Entry 6D88 (X-ray diffraction, 2.85 A resolution); this record covers chains B and C of the 6 polymer chains in the assembly.

[Chain B]
Protein: Tubulin beta chain
Source organism: Sus scrofa
UniProtKB: A0A287AGU7 (A0A287AGU7_PIG); residue numbers follow UniProt; this construct covers 1-445
Chain sequence (445 residues; row label = number of the first residue in the row):
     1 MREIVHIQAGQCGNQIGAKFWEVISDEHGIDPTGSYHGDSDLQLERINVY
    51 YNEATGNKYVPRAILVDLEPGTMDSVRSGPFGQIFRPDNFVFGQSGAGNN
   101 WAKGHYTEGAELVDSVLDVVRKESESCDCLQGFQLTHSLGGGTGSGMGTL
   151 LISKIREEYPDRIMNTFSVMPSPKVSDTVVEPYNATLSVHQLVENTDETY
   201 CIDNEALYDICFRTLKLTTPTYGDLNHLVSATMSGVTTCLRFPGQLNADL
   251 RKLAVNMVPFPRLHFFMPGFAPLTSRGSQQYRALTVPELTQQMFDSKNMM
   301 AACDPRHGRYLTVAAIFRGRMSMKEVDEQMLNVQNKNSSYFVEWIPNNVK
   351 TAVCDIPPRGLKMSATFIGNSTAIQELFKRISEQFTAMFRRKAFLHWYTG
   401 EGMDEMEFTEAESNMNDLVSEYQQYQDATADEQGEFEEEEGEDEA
Not modelled in the structure: 1, 429-445
Ion coordination: Mg2+: Gln11, Asp177 (together with GDP)
Ligand contacts:
  - G9K ([2-(1H-indol-3-yl)-1H-imidazol-4-yl](8-methoxy-1,4-benzodioxin-6-yl)methanone): Tyr200, Val236, Cys239, Leu240, Leu246, Ala248, Asp249, Lys252, Leu253, Asn256, Met257, Thr312, Val313, Ala314, Ala315, Asn347, Asn348, Val349, Lys350, Ala352, Ile368
  - GDP (guanosine-5'-diphosphate): Gly10, Gln11, Cys12, Gln15, Ile16, Ala97, Asn99, Ser138, Gly140, Gly141, Gly142, Thr143, Gly144, Ser145, Val169, Pro171, Val175, Asp177, Glu181, Asn204, Leu207, Tyr222, Leu225, Asn226
What the authors report for this chain:
  - binding site for G9K: Cys239, Leu246, Asp249, Leu253, Asn256, Met257, Asn347, Lys350

[Chain C]
Protein: Tubulin alpha-1B chain
Source organism: Sus scrofa
UniProtKB: Q2XVP4 (TBA1B_PIG); numbering as in UniProt (aligned over 1-450)
Chain sequence (450 residues; numbered 1 to 450; the number before each row is that of its first residue):
     1 MRECISIHVGQAGVQIGNACWELYCLEHGIQPDGQMPSDKTIGGGDDSFN
    51 TFFSETGAGKHVPRAVFVDLEPTVIDEVRTGTYRQLFHPEQLITGKEDAA
   101 NNYARGHYTIGKEIIDLVLDRIRKLADQCTGLQGFLVFHSFGGGTGSGFT
   151 SLLMERLSVDYGKKSKLEFSIYPAPQVSTAVVEPYNSILTTHTTLEHSDC
   201 AFMVDNEAIYDICRRNLDIERPTYTNLNRLISQIVSSITASLRFDGALNV
   251 DLTEFQTNLVPYPRIHFPLATYAPVISAEKAYHEQLSVAEITNACFEPAN
   301 QMVKCDPRHGKYMACCLLYRGDVVPKDVNAAIATIKTKRSIQFVDWCPTG
   351 FKVGINYQPPTVVPGGDLAKVQRAVCMLSNTTAIAEAWARLDHKFDLMYA
   401 KRAFVHWYVGEGMEEGEFSEAREDMAALEKDYEEVGVDSVEGEGEEEGEE
Not modelled in the structure: 441-450
Ion coordination: Ca2+: Asp39, Thr41, Gly44, Glu55
Ligand contacts:
  - G9K ([2-(1H-indol-3-yl)-1H-imidazol-4-yl](8-methoxy-1,4-benzodioxin-6-yl)methanone): Asn101, Thr179, Ala180, Val181
  - GTP (guanosine-5'-triphosphate): Gly10, Gln11, Ala12, Gln15, Ile16, Asp69, Asp98, Ala99, Ala100, Asn101, Ser140, Gly142, Gly143, Gly144, Thr145, Gly146, Ile171, Pro173, Val177, Thr179, Glu183, Asn206, Tyr224, Leu227, Asn228, Ile231
Curated features (UniProtKB/Swiss-Prot):
  - motif: Met1 to Cys4 (MREC motif)
  - active site: Glu254
  - binding site (GTP): Gly10, Gln11, Ala12, Gln15, Glu71, Ala99, Ser140, Gly143, Gly144, Thr145, Gly146, Thr179, Glu183, Asn206, Tyr224, Asn228, Leu252
  - binding site (Mg(2+)): Glu71
  - modified residue: Lys40 (N6,N6,N6-trimethyllysine), Ser48 (Phosphoserine), Ser232 (Phosphoserine), Tyr282 (3'-nitrotyrosine), Arg339 (Omega-N-methylarginine), Ser439 (Phosphoserine), Glu443 (5-glutamyl polyglutamate), Glu445 (5-glutamyl polyglutamate)
  - cross-link (Glycyl lysine isopeptide (Lys-Gly)): Lys326 (interchain with G-Cter in ubiquitin), Lys370 (interchain with G-Cter in ubiquitin)
What the authors report for this chain:
  - binding site for G9K: Ser178, Thr179, Val181

[How chain B and chain C interact]
Pairs across the interface (41; chain B residue first):
  Gln94(B) with Met1(C); Arg2(C), hydrogen bond (backbone-side chain)
  Ser95(B) with Arg2(C)
  Asn99(B) with Glu254(C)
  Asp177(B) with Glu254(C); Lys352(C), hydrogen bond (backbone-side chain)
  Thr178(B) with Glu254(C); Asn258(C)
  Val179(B) with Asn258(C), hydrogen bond (backbone-side chain); Pro348(C)
  Val180(B) with Thr257(C)
  Thr219(B) with Lys326(C); Asn329(C)
  Ala387(B) with Trp346(C)
  Met388(B) with Trp346(C)
  Arg390(B) with Asp345(C), salt bridge; Ser439(C), hydrogen bond
  Arg391(B) with Tyr262(C), hydrogen bond (backbone-side chain); Asp345(C), salt bridge; Trp346(C); Glu434(C), hydrogen bond (side chain-backbone); Val435(C); Val437(C), hydrogen bond (side chain-backbone); Asp438(C); Ser439(C), hydrogen bond
  Lys392(B) with Tyr262(C)
  Ala393(B) with Pro261(C); Tyr262(C); Trp346(C), hydrophobic
  Phe394(B) with Thr257(C); Asn258(C); Val260(C); Pro261(C), hydrogen bond (backbone-backbone); Trp346(C), hydrophobic
  His396(B) with Val260(C), hydrogen bond (side chain-backbone); Pro261(C); Tyr262(C); Pro263(C)
  Trp397(B) with Gln256(C); Thr257(C), hydrogen bond (side chain-backbone); Val260(C)
Also at the interface, not in a pair above, chain B (19 interface residues in all): Gly98, Leu395
Also at the interface, not in a pair above, chain C (23 interface residues in all): Pro325, Cys347

[In short]
19 residues of chain B face 23 of chain C across their interface; the contacts include 11 hydrogen bonds and 2
salt bridges. Polar pairs include Arg390(B)-Asp345(C), Arg391(B)-Asp345(C) and Gln94(B)-Arg2(C). Ligands of
chain B: GDP and compound G9K. The paper reports a binding site for G9K at Cys239(B), Leu246(B) and Ser178(C)
among others.
Here chain B is Tubulin beta chain and chain C is Tubulin alpha-1B chain, both from Sus scrofa. Entry 6D88
(Tubulin-RB3_SLD-TTL in complex with compound 13f) was determined by X-ray diffraction.
